PDB entry 5WHW | X-ray diffraction, 1.71 A resolution | chain A

== Chain A ==
Name: Proteinase K
Organism: Parengyodontium album
Notes: EC 3.4.21.64
UniProtKB: P06873 (PRTK_PARAQ); residues 1-279 here correspond to UniProt positions 106-384 (UniProt number = residue number + 105)
Chain sequence (279 residues; numbered 1 to 279; the number before each row is that of its first residue):
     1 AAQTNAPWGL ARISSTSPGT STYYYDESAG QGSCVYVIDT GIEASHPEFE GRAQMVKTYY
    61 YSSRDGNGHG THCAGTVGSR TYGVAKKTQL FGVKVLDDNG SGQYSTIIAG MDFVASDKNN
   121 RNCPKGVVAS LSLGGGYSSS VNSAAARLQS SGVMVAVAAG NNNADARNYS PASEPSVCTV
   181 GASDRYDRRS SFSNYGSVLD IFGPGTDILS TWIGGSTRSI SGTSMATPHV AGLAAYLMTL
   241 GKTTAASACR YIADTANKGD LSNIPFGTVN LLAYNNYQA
Cystine bridges: Cys34-Cys123, Cys178-Cys249
Differences from the reference sequence: conflict Asp207 (Ser312 in P06873)
Bound ions: Ca2+ site 1: Thr16, Asp260; Ca2+ site 2: Pro175, Val177, Asp200
Small-molecule neighbours: bicine (BCN): His69, Asn161, Ile220, Ser221, Gly222, Thr223, Ser224, Met225
UniProt features mapped onto this chain:
  - active site (Charge relay system): Asp39, His69, Ser224
  - binding site (Ca(2+)): Thr16, Pro175, Val177, Asp200, Asp260

== In short ==
Ligands of chain A: bicine. The Ca2+ site 1 is built by Thr16 and Asp260. Pro175, Val177 and Asp200 form the
Ca2+ site 2. Curated annotation (UniProt) lists 3 active-site residues and 5 Ca2+-binding residues.
Chain A is Proteinase K (Parengyodontium album); the structure, Using sound pulses to solve the crystal
harvesting bottleneck, was determined by X-ray diffraction together with 5WJG and 5WJH from the same study.
